1Z9P - chains A and B; structure by X-ray diffraction, 1.50 A resolution.

# Chain A (and B)
Molecule: Superoxide dismutase [Cu-Zn]
Source organism: Haemophilus ducreyi
Notes: EC 1.15.1.1; chain B of this document is another copy of the same molecule, construct and numbering; everything in this record applies to it too
UniProtKB: Q59452 (SODC_HAEDU); residues 23-177 here correspond to UniProt positions 45-199 (UniProt number = residue number + 22)
Sequence (155 residues; numbered 23 to 177; the number before each row is that of its first residue):
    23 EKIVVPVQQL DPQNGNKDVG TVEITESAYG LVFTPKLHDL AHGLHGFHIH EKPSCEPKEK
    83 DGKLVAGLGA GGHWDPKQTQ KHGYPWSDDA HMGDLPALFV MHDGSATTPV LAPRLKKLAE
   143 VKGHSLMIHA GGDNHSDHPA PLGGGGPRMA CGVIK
Cystine bridges: C77-C173
Ion coordination: Cu ion: H70, H72, H151; Zn2+: H95, H104, H113, D116
Curated features (UniProtKB/Swiss-Prot):
  - binding site (Cu cation): H70, H72, H95, H151
  - binding site (Zn(2+)): H95, H104, H113, D116

# Chain A / chain B interface
Contacting residue pairs (27; chain A residue first):
  S49(A) - W108(B)
  A50(A) - D110(B)
  Y51(A) - W108(B)
  Y51(A) - D110(B)  hydrogen bond
  Y51(A) - P135(B)  hydrophobic
  Y51(A) - R136(B)
  V54(A) - W108(B)
  H64(A) - H64(B)  hydrogen bond
  H64(A) - H124(B)  hydrogen bond
  L66(A) - F121(B)  hydrophobic
  L66(A) - T130(B)
  W108(A) - S49(B)
  W108(A) - Y51(B)
  W108(A) - V54(B)
  W108(A) - P131(B)
  W108(A) - L133(B)  hydrophobic
  D110(A) - A50(B)
  D110(A) - Y51(B)  hydrogen bond
  F121(A) - L66(B)  hydrophobic
  F121(A) - F121(B)  hydrophobic
  T130(A) - L66(B)
  P131(A) - W108(B)  hydrophobic
  L133(A) - W108(B)  hydrophobic
  L133(A) - P135(B)  hydrophobic
  P135(A) - Y51(B)  hydrophobic
  P135(A) - L133(B)  hydrophobic
  R136(A) - Y51(B)
Also at the interface, not in a pair above, chain A (17 interface residues in all): Y106, V132, K138
Also at the interface, not in a pair above, chain B (18 interface residues in all): Y106, V132, K138

# Summary
The interface between chain A and chain B involves 17 residues on one side and 18 on the other, with 4
hydrogen bonds. Among the polar pairs are Y51(A)-D110(B), H64(A)-H64(B) and H64(A)-H124(B). UniProt lists 4 Cu
cation-binding residues and 4 Zn2+-binding residues on chain A.
Both chains are Superoxide dismutase [Cu-Zn] (Haemophilus ducreyi). Entry 1Z9P (X-Ray structure of a Cu-Zn
superoxide dismutase from Haemophilus ducreyi) was determined by X-ray diffraction together with 1Z9N from the
same study.
